PDB entry 6T21 | X-ray diffraction, 2.07 A resolution | chains A and D of the 3 polymer chains in the assembly

Chain A:
Molecule: 5-methylcytosine-specific restriction enzyme A
From: Escherichia coli (strain K12)
Notes: EC 3.1.21.-
UniProt: P24200 (MCRA_ECOLI); residue numbers follow UniProt; this construct covers 1-143
Chain sequence (152 residues; numbered -8 to 143; the number before each row is that of its first residue; numbers below 1 keep their minus sign (Gly-8 is residue -8)):
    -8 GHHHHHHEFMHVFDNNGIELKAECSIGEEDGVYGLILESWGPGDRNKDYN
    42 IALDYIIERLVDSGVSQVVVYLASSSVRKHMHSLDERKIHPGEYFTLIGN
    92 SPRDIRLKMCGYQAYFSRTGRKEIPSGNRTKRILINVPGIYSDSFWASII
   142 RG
Unresolved in the structure: -8 to -2
Construct notes: expression tag (-8 to 0)
What the authors report for this chain:
  - binding site for the 10-nt DNA strand: Gly32
  - binding site for the 10-nt DNA strand (chain D): Trp31
  - mutagenesis - S30A (2- to 6-fold), W31A (2- to 6-fold), W31F (2- to 6-fold), W31H (2- to 6-fold), W31S (2- to 6-fold), W31Y (2- to 6-fold): decreased binding to DNA
  - mutagenesis - S30L (>50-fold), S30V (>50-fold), W31I (>50-fold), W31L (>50-fold), W31V (>50-fold): decreased binding to methylated DNA
  - mutagenesis - N119A: unchanged catalytic activity on methylated plasmid
  - mutagenesis - S30L, S30V: abolished catalytic activity
  - mutagenesis - W31A, W31F, W31H, W31Y: unchanged catalytic activity
  - mutagenesis - W31I, W31L, W31S, W31V: decreased catalytic activity

Chain D:
Molecule: 10-nt DNA strand
From: synthetic construct
Sequence (10 nucleotides; each row starts with the number of its first residue):
     1 GAATCGATGA
Modified / non-standard residues: 5CM (5-methyl-2'-deoxy-cytidine-5'-monophosphate) at position 5

Chain A / chain D interface:
Pairs across the interface - 17 pairs, chain A then chain D:
  Trp31(A) - DT4(D)  phosphate contact
  Trp31(A) - 5CM_5(D)  base contact
  Gly32(A) - DG6(D)  base contact
  Pro33(A) - DG6(D)  base contact
  Pro33(A) - DA7(D)  base contact
  Gly34(A) - 5CM_5(D)  base contact
  Gly34(A) - DG6(D)  hydrogen bond to the base
  Asn41(A) - DA3(D)  phosphate contact
  Arg94(A) - DA2(D)  phosphate contact
  Arg94(A) - DA3(D)  salt bridge to the phosphate
  Arg97(A) - DA3(D)  salt bridge to the phosphate
  Leu98(A) - DA2(D)  sugar contact
  Leu98(A) - DA3(D)  phosphate contact
  Asn119(A) - DT4(D)  base contact
  Asn119(A) - 5CM_5(D)  base contact
  Arg120(A) - DA2(D)  salt bridge to the phosphate
  Thr121(A) - DT4(D)  base contact
Interface residues without a listed pair, chain A (12 interface residues in all): Asp35
Interface residues without a listed pair, chain D (7 interface residues in all): DG1

Overview:
12 residues of chain A and 7 residues of chain D are in contact, with 1 hydrogen bond and 3 salt bridges.
Polar pairs include Gly34(A)-DG6(D), Arg94(A)-DA3(D) and Arg97(A)-DA3(D). From the paper: a binding site for
the 10-nt DNA strand at Gly32(A); S30A, W31A and W31F of chain A, among others, reduce binding to DNA; 12
substitutions were tested in all.
Chain A is 5-methylcytosine-specific restriction enzyme A (Escherichia coli (strain K12)) and chain D is a
10-nt DNA strand (synthetic construct); the structure, N-terminal domain of EcoKMcrA restriction endonuclease
(NEco) in complex with T5mCGA target sequence, was determined by X-ray diffraction (same publication as 6T22
and 6R64).
